Entry 7RXS (X-ray diffraction, 1.43 A resolution); this record covers chain A.

[Chain A]
Molecule: Bromodomain-containing protein 4
From: Homo sapiens
UniProt: O60885 (BRD4_HUMAN); residues 44-168 here = UniProt positions 44-168
Sequence (127 residues; each row starts with the number of its first residue):
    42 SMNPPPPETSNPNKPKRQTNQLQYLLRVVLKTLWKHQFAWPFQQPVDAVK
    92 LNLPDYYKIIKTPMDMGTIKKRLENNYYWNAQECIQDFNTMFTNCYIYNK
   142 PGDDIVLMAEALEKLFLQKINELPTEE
Unresolved in the structure: 42, 167-168
Construct notes: expression tag (42-43)
Ligand contacts: 7ZT (2-[(3S)-3-{5-[2-(3,5-dimethylphenoxy)pyrimidin-4-yl]-4-(4-iodophenyl)-1H-imidazol-1-yl}pyrrolidin-1-yl]ethan-1-amine): Trp81, Pro82, Phe83, Val87, Leu92, Leu94, Tyr97, Met105, Met132, Cys136, Tyr139, Asn140, Ile146, Met149
Curated features (UniProtKB/Swiss-Prot):
  - site: Asn140 (Acetylated histone binding)
  - cross-link: Lys99 (Glycyl lysine isopeptide (Lys-Gly) (interchain with G-Cter in SUMO2))
  - natural variant: Asp145 (D145G: Found in a patient with a neurodevelopmental syndrome; uncertain significance)
  - mutagenesis: Asn140 (N140A: Abolishes binding to acetylated histones)
From the paper describing this entry:
  - binding site for 7ZT: Met105, Asn140, Asp144
  - conformationally variable residues (loop rearrangement): Asn140, Lys141
  - specificity-determining residues: Tyr98 (proposed by the authors, not directly observed)

[In short]
Chain A binds compound 7ZT. Curated annotation (UniProt) lists one mutagenesis site. The paper reports a
binding site for 7ZT at Met105, Asn140 and Asp144; the specificity determinant Tyr98.
Chain A is Bromodomain-containing protein 4 (Homo sapiens); the structure, Crystal of BRD4(D1) with
2-[(3S)-3-{5-[2-(3,5-dimethylphenoxy)pyrimidin-4-yl]-4-(4-iodophenyl)-1H-imidazol-1-yl}pyrrolidin-1-yl]ethan-1-amine,
was determined by X-ray diffraction together with 7R9C, 7RXR and 7RXT from the same study.
